Entry 6X6Y (X-ray diffraction, 2.50 A resolution); this record covers chain AAA.

# Chain AAA
Name: N-acetyltransferase Eis
Organism: Mycobacterium tuberculosis (strain ATCC 25618 / H37Rv)
Notes: EC 2.3.1.-
UniProtKB: P9WFK7 (EIS_MYCTU); residues 1-402 here = UniProt positions 1-402
Sequence (422 residues; numbered -19 to 402; the number before each row is that of its first residue; numbers below 1 keep their minus sign (Met-19 is residue -19)):
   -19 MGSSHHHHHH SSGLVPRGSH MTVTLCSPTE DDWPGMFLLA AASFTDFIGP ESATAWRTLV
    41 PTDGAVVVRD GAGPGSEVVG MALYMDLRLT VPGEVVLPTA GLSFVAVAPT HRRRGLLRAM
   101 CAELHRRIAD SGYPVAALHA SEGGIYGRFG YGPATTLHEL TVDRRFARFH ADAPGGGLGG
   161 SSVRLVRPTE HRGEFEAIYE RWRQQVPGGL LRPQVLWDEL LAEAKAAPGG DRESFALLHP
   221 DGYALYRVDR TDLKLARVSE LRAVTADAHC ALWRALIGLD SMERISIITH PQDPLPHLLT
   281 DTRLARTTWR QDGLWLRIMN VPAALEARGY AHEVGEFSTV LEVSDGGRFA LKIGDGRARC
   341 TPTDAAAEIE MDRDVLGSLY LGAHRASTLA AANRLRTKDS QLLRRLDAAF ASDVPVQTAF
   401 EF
Unresolved in the structure: -19 to 2, 52-55, 158-159
Construct notes: expression tag (-19 to 0); engineered mutation Ala204 (Cys in P9WFK7)
Residues lining bound ligands: USY (N-[4-(4-fluorophenyl)-4-oxobutyl]guanidine): Trp13, Asp26, Ile28, Ala33, Trp36, Arg37, Val40, Leu63, Met65, Ser83, Phe84, Glu401, Phe402

# Overview
Ligands of chain AAA: compound USY.
Chain AAA is N-acetyltransferase Eis (Mycobacterium tuberculosis (strain ATCC 25618 / H37Rv)); the structure,
Crystal structure of acetyltransferase Eis from Mycobacterium tuberculosis in complex with inhibitor SGT1264,
was determined by X-ray diffraction, deposited together with 6X10, 6X6G, 6X6I and 6X7A.
